7O7F - chains A and B of the 7 polymer chains in the assembly; structure by electron microscopy, 3.15 A resolution.

== Chain A ==
Molecule: Guanine nucleotide-binding protein G(i) subunit alpha-1
From: Homo sapiens
Reference sequence: P63096 (GNAI1_HUMAN); residue numbers follow UniProt; this construct covers 1-354
Amino-acid sequence (354 residues; numbered 1 to 354; the number before each row is that of its first residue):
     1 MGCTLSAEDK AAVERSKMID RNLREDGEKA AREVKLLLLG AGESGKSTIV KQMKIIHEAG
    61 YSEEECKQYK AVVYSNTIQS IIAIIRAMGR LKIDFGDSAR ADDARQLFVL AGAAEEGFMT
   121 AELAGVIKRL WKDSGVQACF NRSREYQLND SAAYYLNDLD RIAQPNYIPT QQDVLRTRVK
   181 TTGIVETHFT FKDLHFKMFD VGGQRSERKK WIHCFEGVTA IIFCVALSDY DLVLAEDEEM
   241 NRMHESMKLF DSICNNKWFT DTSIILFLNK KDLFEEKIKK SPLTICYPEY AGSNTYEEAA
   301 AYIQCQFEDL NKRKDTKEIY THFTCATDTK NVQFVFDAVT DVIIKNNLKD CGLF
Unresolved in the structure: 1-3, 55-179, 233-239
UniProt features mapped onto this chain:
  - region: Lys-35 to Thr-48 (G1 motif), Asp-173 to Thr-181 (G2 motif), Phe-196 to Arg-205 (G3 motif), Ile-265 to Asp-272 (G4 motif), Thr-324 to Thr-329 (G5 motif)
  - binding site (GTP): Glu-43 to Thr-48, Ser-151, Leu-175 to Thr-181, Asp-200 to Gln-204, Asn-269 to Asp-272, Ala-326
  - binding site (Mg(2+)): Ser-47, Thr-181
  - modified residue: Arg-178 (ADP-ribosylarginine), Gln-204 (Deamidated glutamine), Cys-351 (ADP-ribosylcysteine)
  - lipidation: Gly-2 (N-myristoyl glycine), Cys-3 (S-palmitoyl cysteine)
  - natural variant: Gly-40 (G40C: In NEDHISB; G40R: In NEDHISB), Gly-45 (G45D: In NEDHISB), Thr-48 (T48I: In NEDHISB; T48K: In NEDHISB), Gln-52 (Q52P: In NEDHISB), Ser-75 (deletion: In NEDHISB; uncertain significance), Gln-172 (deletion: In NEDHISB), Asp-173 (D173V: In NEDHISB), Glu-186 to Phe-189 (deletion: In NEDHISB; uncertain significance), Cys-224 (C224Y: In NEDHISB), Lys-270 (K270N: In NEDHISB; K270R: In NEDHISB), Asp-272 (D272G: In NEDHISB), Ala-326 (A326P: In NEDHISB), 1 further natural variant entry in UniProt
  - mutagenesis: Gly-42 (G42R: Abolishes switch to an activated conformation and dissociation from beta and gamma subunits upon GTP binding. Abolishes interaction with RGS family members), Glu-116 (E116L: Enhances interaction (inactive GDP-bound) with RGS14), Gln-147 (Q147L: Enhances interaction (inactive GDP-bound) with RGS14), Glu-245 (E245L: Enhances interaction (inactive GDP-bound) with RGS14)

== Chain B ==
Molecule: Guanine nucleotide-binding protein G(I)/G(S)/G(T) subunit beta-1
From: Bos taurus
Reference sequence: P62871 (GBB1_BOVIN); residue numbers follow UniProt; this construct covers 1-340
Amino-acid sequence (340 residues; row label = number of the first residue in the row):
     1 MSELDQLRQE AEQLKNQIRD ARKACADATL SQITNNIDPV GRIQMRTRRT LRGHLAKIYA
    61 MHWGTDSRLL VSASQDGKLI IWDSYTTNKV HAIPLRSSWV MTCAYAPSGN YVACGGLDNI
   121 CSIYNLKTRE GNVRVSRELA GHTGYLSCCR FLDDNQIVTS SGDTTCALWD IETGQQTTTF
   181 TGHTGDVMSL SLAPDTRLFV SGACDASAKL WDVREGMCRQ TFTGHESDIN AICFFPNGNA
   241 FATGSDDATC RLFDLRADQE LMTYSHDNII CGITSVSFSK SGRLLLAGYD DFNCNVWDAL
   301 KADRAGVLAG HDNRVSCLGV TDDGMAVATG SWDSFLKIWN
Unresolved in the structure: 1-2
UniProt features mapped onto this chain:
  - modified residue: Ser-2 (N-acetylserine), His-266 (Phosphohistidine)

== How chain A and chain B interact ==
Pairs across the interface (51; chain A residue first):
  Val-13(A) with Asn-88(B)
  Arg-15(A) with Val-90(B), hydrogen bond (side chain-backbone); His-91(B)
  Ser-16(A) with Asn-88(B); Lys-89(B), hydrogen bond (side chain-backbone)
  Ile-19(A) with Lys-89(B); Val-90(B); Ala-92(B), hydrophobic
  Asp-20(A) with Lys-89(B), salt bridge
  Leu-23(A) with Gly-53(B); Leu-55(B); Lys-89(B)
  Asp-26(A) with Lys-78(B), salt bridge
  Gly-27(A) with Leu-55(B)
  Thr-182(A) with Asp-118(B); Asn-119(B), hydrogen bond; His-142(B)
  Gly-183(A) with Leu-117(B); Asn-119(B)
  Ile-184(A) with Trp-99(B); Leu-117(B), hydrogen bond (backbone-backbone)
  Glu-186(A) with Trp-99(B), hydrogen bond
  Phe-199(A) with Trp-99(B), hydrophobic
  Gln-204(A) with Leu-117(B); Asn-119(B), hydrogen bond; Thr-143(B); Gly-144(B); Tyr-145(B)
  Ser-206(A) with Tyr-145(B); Gly-162(B); Asp-186(B)
  Glu-207(A) with Asp-186(B), hydrogen bond (backbone-side chain)
  Lys-209(A) with Asp-228(B), salt bridge
  Lys-210(A) with Met-101(B); Tyr-145(B); Met-188(B); Asp-228(B), salt bridge; Asn-230(B)
  Trp-211(A) with Leu-117(B), hydrophobic; Tyr-145(B)
  His-213(A) with Lys-57(B), hydrogen bond (backbone-side chain); Tyr-59(B), hydrogen bond; Trp-332(B)
  Cys-214(A) with Tyr-59(B); Gln-75(B); Trp-99(B); Leu-117(B), hydrophobic
  Phe-215(A) with Trp-99(B), hydrophobic; Leu-117(B), hydrophobic
  Glu-216(A) with Lys-57(B), salt bridge
  Lys-257(A) with Arg-314(B)
Other interface residues (no listed pair), chain A (28 interface residues in all): Asp-9, Ala-12, Arg-24, Trp-258
Other interface residues (no listed pair), chain B (33 interface residues in all): Arg-52, Ile-80, Ser-97, Ser-98, Cys-204, Asp-246

== Overview ==
28 residues of chain A face 33 of chain B across their interface; the contacts include 9 hydrogen bonds and 5
salt bridges. Among the polar pairs are Asp-20(A)/Lys-89(B), Asp-26(A)/Lys-78(B) and Lys-209(A)/Asp-228(B).
Chain A is Guanine nucleotide-binding protein G(i) subunit alpha-1 (Homo sapiens) and chain B is Guanine
nucleotide-binding protein G(I)/G(S)/G(T) subunit beta-1 (Bos taurus); the structure, Structural basis of the
activation of the CC chemokine receptor 5 by a chemokine agonist, was determined by electron microscopy.
